Entry 5CMA (X-ray diffraction, 2.50 A resolution); this record covers chains A and B.

== Chain A ==
Molecule: Antibody ch8H9 Fab light chain
From: Mus musculus
Notes: antibody fragment or engineered binder
Sequence (213 residues; numbered 1 to 213; the number before each row is that of its first residue):
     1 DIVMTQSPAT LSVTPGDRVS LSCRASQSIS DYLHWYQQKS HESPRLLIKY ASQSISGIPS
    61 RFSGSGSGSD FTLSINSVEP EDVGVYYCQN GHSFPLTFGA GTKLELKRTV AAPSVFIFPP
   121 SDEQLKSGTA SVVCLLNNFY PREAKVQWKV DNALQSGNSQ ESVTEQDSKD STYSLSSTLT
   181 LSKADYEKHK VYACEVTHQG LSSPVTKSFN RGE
Disulfides: C23-C88, C134-C194

== Chain B ==
Molecule: Antibody ch8H9 Fab heavy chain
From: Mus musculus
Notes: antibody fragment or engineered binder
Sequence (220 residues; row label = number of the first residue in the row):
     1 QVQLQQSGAE LVKPGASVKL SCKASGYTFT NYDINWVRQR PEQGLEWIGW IFPGDGSTQY
    61 NEKFKGKATL TTDTSSSTAY MQLSRLTSED SAVYFCARQT TATWFAYWGQ GTLVTVSAAS
   121 TKGPSVFPLA PSSKSTSGGT AALGCLVKDY FPEPVTVSWN SGALTSGVHT FPAVLQSSGL
   181 YSLSSVVTVP SSSLGTQTYI CNVNHKPSNT KVDKRVEPKS
Unresolved in the structure: 132-138
Disulfides: C22-C96, C145-C201

== Chain A / chain B interface ==
Residue-residue contacts - 63 pairs, chain A then chain B:
  H34(A) - T103(B)
  H34(A) - W104(B)
  Y36(A) - W104(B)
  Y36(A) - F105(B)  hydrogen bond (side chain-backbone)
  Y36(A) - W108(B)  hydrophobic
  Q38(A) - Q39(B)  hydrogen bond
  Q38(A) - F95(B)
  S43(A) - F95(B)
  S43(A) - W108(B)
  S43(A) - G109(B)
  P44(A) - L45(B)  hydrophobic
  P44(A) - W108(B)  hydrogen bond (backbone-side chain)
  L46(A) - W104(B)  hydrophobic
  L46(A) - F105(B)
  K49(A) - W104(B)
  Y50(A) - A102(B)
  Y50(A) - W104(B)  hydrogen bond
  Y87(A) - Q39(B)  hydrogen bond
  Y87(A) - Q43(B)  hydrogen bond (side chain-backbone)
  Y87(A) - G44(B)
  Q89(A) - T103(B)  hydrogen bond (side chain-backbone)
  Q89(A) - F105(B)
  G91(A) - T103(B)  hydrogen bond (backbone-side chain)
  F94(A) - W47(B)  hydrophobic
  F94(A) - Q59(B)
  F94(A) - T103(B)
  P95(A) - N61(B)
  L96(A) - W47(B)
  L96(A) - T103(B)
  L96(A) - F105(B)  hydrophobic
  F98(A) - L45(B)
  F116(A) - A142(B)  hydrophobic
  F118(A) - L129(B)
  F118(A) - A130(B)
  F118(A) - A142(B)
  S121(A) - F127(B)
  S121(A) - P128(B)
  E123(A) - F127(B)
  E123(A) - P128(B)
  E123(A) - K214(B)  salt bridge
  Q124(A) - F127(B)
  Q124(A) - K148(B)
  S131(A) - L146(B)
  S131(A) - K148(B)
  V133(A) - L129(B)  hydrophobic
  L135(A) - A142(B)  hydrophobic
  L135(A) - F171(B)  hydrophobic
  L135(A) - V186(B)  hydrophobic
  N137(A) - H169(B)
  N137(A) - T188(B)
  N138(A) - H169(B)  hydrogen bond
  Q160(A) - V174(B)
  Q160(A) - L175(B)  hydrogen bond (side chain-backbone)
  Q160(A) - Q176(B)
  S162(A) - F171(B)
  S162(A) - P172(B)  hydrogen bond (side chain-backbone)
  V163(A) - P172(B)
  T164(A) - F171(B)
  S174(A) - H169(B)  hydrogen bond
  S174(A) - F171(B)
  L175(A) - F171(B)
  S176(A) - F171(B)
  S176(A) - S184(B)
Also at the interface, not in a pair above, chain A (39 interface residues in all): E42, H92, P119, D122, T129, E161, E165
Also at the interface, not in a pair above, chain B (41 interface residues in all): V37, E46, W50, A106, V126, P131, T140, L143, T170, K219

== Summary ==
The interface between chain A and chain B involves 39 residues on one side and 41 on the other, with 12
hydrogen bonds and 1 salt bridge. Among the polar pairs are E123(A)-K214(B), Y36(A)-F105(B) and Q38(A)-Q39(B).
Here chain A is Antibody ch8H9 Fab light chain and chain B is Antibody ch8H9 Fab heavy chain, both from Mus
musculus. Entry 5CMA (Anti-B7-H3 monoclonal antibody ch8H9 Fab fragment) was determined by X-ray diffraction.
